5DK0 - chains A and C of the 3 polymer chains in the assembly; structure by X-ray diffraction, 2.30 A resolution.

[Chain A]
Name: Ig gamma-1 chain C region
Organism: Homo sapiens
Reference sequence: P01857 (IGHG1_HUMAN); residues 221-447 here correspond to UniProt positions 104-330 (UniProt number = residue number - 117)
Amino-acid sequence (227 residues; numbered 221 to 447; the number before each row is that of its first residue):
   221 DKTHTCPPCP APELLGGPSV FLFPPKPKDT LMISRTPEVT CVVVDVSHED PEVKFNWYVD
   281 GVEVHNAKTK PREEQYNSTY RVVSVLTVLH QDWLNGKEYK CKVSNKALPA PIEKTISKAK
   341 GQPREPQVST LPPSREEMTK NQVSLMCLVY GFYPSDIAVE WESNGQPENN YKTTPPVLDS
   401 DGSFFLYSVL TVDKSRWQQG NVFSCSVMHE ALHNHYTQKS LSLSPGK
Disordered / not traced: 221-236, 444-447
Cystine bridges: Cys261-Cys321, Cys367-Cys425
Glycans and other covalent adducts: glycan linked to Asn297
Sequence notes: engineered mutation Ser349 (Tyr232 in P01857), Glu356 (Asp239 in P01857), Tyr370 (Lys253 in P01857), Val409 (Lys292 in P01857); variant Met358 (Leu241 in P01857), Met366 (Thr249 in P01857)
Reported in the primary citation:
  - mutagenesis - K409V: decreased binding to AA homodimer

[Chain C]
Name: Fc-III peptide
Amino-acid sequence (13 residues; numbered 1 to 13; the number before each row is that of its first residue):
     1 DCAWHLGELV WCT
Cystine bridges: Cys2-Cys12

[Chain A / chain C interface]
Residue-residue contacts (33):
  Leu251(A) - Val10(C)
  Leu251(A) - Trp11(C)
  Met252(A) - Glu8(C)
  Met252(A) - Leu9(C)
  Met252(A) - Val10(C)
  Ile253(A) - Leu9(C)  hydrophobic
  Ile253(A) - Val10(C)  hydrogen bond (backbone-backbone)
  Ile253(A) - Trp11(C)  hydrophobic
  Ser254(A) - Glu8(C)  hydrogen bond
  Ser254(A) - Leu9(C)  hydrogen bond (side chain-backbone)
  His310(A) - Trp11(C)
  Gln311(A) - Trp11(C)
  Glu380(A) - His5(C)  salt bridge
  Glu382(A) - His5(C)  salt bridge
  Glu382(A) - Leu6(C)
  Gly385(A) - Leu6(C)
  Pro387(A) - Leu6(C)  hydrophobic
  Ser426(A) - His5(C)
  Met428(A) - His5(C)
  His433(A) - Asp1(C)  salt bridge
  His433(A) - Thr13(C)
  Asn434(A) - Asp1(C)  hydrogen bond (side chain-backbone)
  Asn434(A) - Cys2(C)
  Asn434(A) - Ala3(C)
  Asn434(A) - Val10(C)
  Asn434(A) - Trp11(C)
  Asn434(A) - Cys12(C)
  Asn434(A) - Thr13(C)  hydrogen bond
  His435(A) - Val10(C)
  His435(A) - Trp11(C)
  Tyr436(A) - Ala3(C)  hydrophobic
  Tyr436(A) - Trp4(C)
  Tyr436(A) - His5(C)
Interface residues without a listed pair, chain A (20 interface residues in all): Thr250, Arg255, Leu314, Gln386

[Overview]
Chain A and chain C form an interface of 20 and 12 residues respectively; the contacts include 5 hydrogen
bonds and 3 salt bridges. Polar pairs include Glu380(A)-His5(C), Glu382(A)-His5(C) and His433(A)-Asp1(C). The
paper reports that K409V of chain A reduces binding to AA homodimer.
Here chain A is Ig gamma-1 chain C region (Homo sapiens) and chain C is Fc-III peptide. Entry 5DK0 (Fc
Heterodimer Design 20.8.34 Y349S/T366M/K370Y/K409V + E356G/E357D/S364Q/Y407A) was determined by X-ray
diffraction (same publication as 5DI8, 5DJ0, 5DJ2, 5DJ6, 5DJ8, 5DJA and 10 further entries).
